PDB entry 7TD2 | electron microscopy, 3.11 A resolution | chains B and A of the 4 polymer chains in the assembly

[Chain B]
Molecule: Guanine nucleotide-binding protein G(I)/G(S)/G(T) subunit beta-1
Organism: Bos taurus
Reference sequence: P62871 (GBB1_BOVIN); numbering as in UniProt (aligned over 1-340)
Sequence (340 residues; row label = number of the first residue in the row):
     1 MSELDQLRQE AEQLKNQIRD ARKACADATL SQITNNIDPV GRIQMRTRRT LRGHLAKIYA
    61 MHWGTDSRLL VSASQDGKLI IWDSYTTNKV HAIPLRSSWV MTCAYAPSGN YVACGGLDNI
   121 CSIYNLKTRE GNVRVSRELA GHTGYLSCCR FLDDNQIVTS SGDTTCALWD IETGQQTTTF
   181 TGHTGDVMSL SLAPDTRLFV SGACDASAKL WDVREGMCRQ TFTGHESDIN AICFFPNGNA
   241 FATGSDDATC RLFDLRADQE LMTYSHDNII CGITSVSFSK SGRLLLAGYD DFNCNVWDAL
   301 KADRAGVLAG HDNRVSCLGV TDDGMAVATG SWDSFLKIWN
Not modelled in the structure: 1
Swiss-Prot annotation at these positions:
  - modified residue: Ser2 (N-acetylserine), His266 (Phosphohistidine)

[Chain A]
Molecule: Guanine nucleotide-binding protein G(i) subunit alpha-1
Organism: Rattus norvegicus
Reference sequence: B2RSH2 (GNAI1_MOUSE); numbering as in UniProt (aligned over 1-354)
Sequence (379 residues; each row starts with the number of its first residue; numbers below 1 keep their minus sign (Met-24 is residue -24)):
   -24 MGSSHHHHHH SSGLEVLFQG PHMASMGCTL SAEDKAAVER SKMIDRNLRE DGEKAAREVK
    36 LLLLGAGESG KSTIVKQMKI IHEAGYSEEE CKQYKAVVYS NTIQSIIAII RAMGRLKIDF
    96 GDSARADDAR QLFVLAGAAE EGFMTAELAG VIKRLWKDSG VQACFNRSRE YQLNDSAAYY
   156 LNDLDRIAQP NYIPTQQDVL RTRVKTTGIV ETHFTFKDLH FKMFDVGAQR SERKKWIHCF
   216 EGVTAIIFCV ALSDYDLVLA EDEEMNRMHE SMKLFDSICN NKWFTDTSII LFLNKKDLFE
   276 EKIKKSPLTI CYPEYAGSNT YEEAAAYIQC QFEDLNKRKD TKEIYTHFTC ATDTKNVQFV
   336 FDAVTDVIIK NNLKDCGLF
Not modelled in the structure: -24 to 5, 55-181, 235-238
Differences from the reference sequence: initiating methionine (-24); expression tag (-23 to 0); engineered mutation Ala203 (Gly in B2RSH2)
Swiss-Prot annotation at these positions:
  - region: Lys35 to Thr48 (G1 motif), Asp173 to Thr181 (G2 motif), Phe196 to Gly202, Gln204, Arg205 (G3 motif), Ile265 to Asp272 (G4 motif), Thr324 to Thr329 (G5 motif)
  - binding site (GTP): Glu43 to Thr48, Asp150, Ser151, Leu175 to Arg178, Asp200 to Gly202, Gln204, Asn269 to Asp272, Ala326
  - binding site (Mg(2+)): Ser47, Thr181
  - lipidation: Gly2 (N-myristoyl glycine), Cys3 (S-palmitoyl cysteine)
From the paper describing this entry:
  - conformationally variable residues (side-chain flip): Asn346, Phe354

[Chain B / chain A interface]
Residue-residue contacts (46; chain B residue first):
  Leu55(B) with Leu23(A); Gly27(A)
  Lys57(B) with His213(A); Glu216(A), salt bridge
  Tyr59(B) with His213(A), hydrogen bond; Cys214(A)
  Gln75(B) with Cys214(A)
  Lys78(B) with Leu23(A); Asp26(A), salt bridge
  Lys89(B) with Ser16(A); Ile19(A); Asp20(A)
  Val90(B) with Arg15(A), hydrogen bond (backbone-side chain); Ile19(A)
  His91(B) with Arg15(A)
  Ala92(B) with Ile19(A), hydrophobic
  Ser97(B) with Glu186(A)
  Trp99(B) with Ile184(A); Glu186(A), hydrogen bond; Phe199(A), hydrophobic; Cys214(A); Phe215(A), hydrophobic
  Met101(B) with Cys214(A), hydrophobic
  Leu117(B) with Gly183(A); Ile184(A); Gln204(A), hydrogen bond (backbone-side chain); Trp211(A), hydrophobic; Phe215(A), hydrophobic
  Asp118(B) with Thr182(A); Gly183(A)
  Asn119(B) with Gly183(A); Gln204(A), hydrogen bond
  Thr143(B) with Gln204(A)
  Tyr145(B) with Gln204(A); Ser206(A); Lys210(A); Trp211(A)
  Gly162(B) with Ser206(A)
  Asp186(B) with Ser206(A); Glu207(A), hydrogen bond (side chain-backbone)
  Met188(B) with Lys210(A)
  Cys204(B) with Lys210(A)
  Asp228(B) with Lys210(A), salt bridge
  Asn230(B) with Lys210(A)
  Arg314(B) with Trp258(A)
  Trp332(B) with Trp258(A), hydrophobic
Interface residues without a listed pair, chain B (33 interface residues in all): Gly53, Ile80, Asn88, Arg96, Ser98, Gly131, Gly144, Asp246
Interface residues without a listed pair, chain A (24 interface residues in all): Val13, Lys209

[Overview]
Chain B and chain A form an interface of 33 and 24 residues respectively, with 6 hydrogen bonds and 3 salt
bridges. Polar contacts include Lys57(B)-Glu216(A), Lys78(B)-Asp26(A) and Asp228(B)-Lys210(A). UniProt lists
21 GTP-binding residues and Mg2+-binding residues Ser47(A) and Thr181(A) on chain A. From the paper:
conformational variability at Asn346(A) and Phe354(A).
Here chain B is Guanine nucleotide-binding protein G(I)/G(S)/G(T) subunit beta-1 (Bos taurus) and chain A is
Guanine nucleotide-binding protein G(i) subunit alpha-1 (Rattus norvegicus). Entry 7TD2 (Lysophosphatidic acid
receptor 1-Gi complex bound to LPA, state a) was determined by electron microscopy, deposited together with
7TD0, 7TD1, 7TD3 and 7TD4.
